PDB entry 4JLS | X-ray diffraction, 2.20 A resolution | chains A and B of the 4 polymer chains in the assembly

Chain A (and B):
Molecule: Xanthine phosphoribosyltransferase
Organism: Escherichia coli
Notes: EC 2.4.2.22; chain B of this document is another copy of the same molecule, construct and numbering; everything in this record applies to it too
Reference sequence: H0Q6L9 (H0Q6L9_ECOLI); numbering as in UniProt (aligned over 1-152)
Chain sequence (152 residues; row label = number of the first residue in the row):
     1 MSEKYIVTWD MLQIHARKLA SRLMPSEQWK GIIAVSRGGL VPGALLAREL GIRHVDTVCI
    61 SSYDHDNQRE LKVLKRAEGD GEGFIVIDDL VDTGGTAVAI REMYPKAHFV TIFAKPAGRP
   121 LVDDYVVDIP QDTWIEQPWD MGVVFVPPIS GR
Unresolved in the structure: 1-2, 62-78 (chain B: 1-2, 63-77)
Small-molecule neighbours: 3ZE ({2-[(3S,4R)-3-(2-amino-6-oxo-1,6-dihydro-9H-purin-9-yl)-4-hydroxypyrrolidin-1-yl]-2-oxoethyl}phosphonic acid): Leu-90, Val-91, Asp-92, Thr-93, Gly-94, Gly-95, Thr-96, Lys-115, Thr-133, Trp-134, Ile-135

Chain A / chain B interface:
Contacting residue pairs - 48 pairs, chain A then chain B:
  Trp-9(A) / Trp-9(B)  hydrophobic
  Trp-9(A) / Asp-10(B)
  Trp-9(A) / Gln-13(B)  hydrogen bond
  Trp-9(A) / Leu-45(B)  hydrophobic
  Asp-10(A) / Trp-9(B)
  Gln-13(A) / Trp-9(B)  hydrogen bond
  Gln-13(A) / Pro-138(B)  hydrogen bond (side chain-backbone)
  Gln-13(A) / Trp-139(B)
  Gln-13(A) / Met-141(B)  hydrogen bond (side chain-backbone)
  Arg-17(A) / Trp-139(B)
  Arg-17(A) / Met-141(B)  hydrogen bond (side chain-backbone)
  Arg-17(A) / Gly-142(B)
  Ser-36(A) / Arg-53(B)  hydrogen bond (side chain-backbone)
  Ser-36(A) / Val-55(B)
  Arg-37(A) / Ala-47(B)
  Arg-37(A) / Arg-48(B)
  Arg-37(A) / Ile-52(B)  hydrogen bond (side chain-backbone)
  Arg-37(A) / Arg-53(B)
  Leu-40(A) / Ala-44(B)  hydrophobic
  Leu-40(A) / Val-55(B)  hydrophobic
  Val-41(A) / Ala-44(B)  hydrophobic
  Ala-44(A) / Leu-40(B)  hydrophobic
  Ala-44(A) / Val-41(B)  hydrophobic
  Leu-45(A) / Trp-9(B)  hydrophobic
  Ala-47(A) / Arg-37(B)  hydrogen bond (backbone-side chain)
  Arg-48(A) / Arg-37(B)
  Arg-48(A) / Trp-139(B)
  Arg-48(A) / Asp-140(B)  salt bridge
  Gly-51(A) / Arg-37(B)
  Ile-52(A) / Arg-37(B)
  Arg-53(A) / Ser-36(B)  hydrogen bond (backbone-side chain)
  Arg-53(A) / Cys-59(B)
  Arg-53(A) / Ile-60(B)  hydrogen bond (side chain-backbone)
  Val-55(A) / Ser-36(B)
  Val-55(A) / Thr-57(B)  hydrogen bond (backbone-side chain)
  Asp-56(A) / Thr-57(B)
  Thr-57(A) / Val-55(B)  hydrogen bond (side chain-backbone)
  Thr-57(A) / Asp-56(B)
  Thr-57(A) / Thr-57(B)
  Pro-138(A) / Gln-13(B)  hydrogen bond (backbone-side chain)
  Trp-139(A) / Gln-13(B)
  Trp-139(A) / Arg-17(B)
  Trp-139(A) / Arg-48(B)  hydrogen bond (backbone-side chain)
  Asp-140(A) / Arg-48(B)  salt bridge
  Met-141(A) / Gln-13(B)  hydrogen bond (backbone-side chain)
  Met-141(A) / Arg-17(B)  hydrogen bond (backbone-side chain)
  Gly-142(A) / Arg-17(B)
  Val-143(A) / Asp-10(B)
Also at the interface, not in a pair above, chain A (26 interface residues in all): Glu-49, Cys-59
Also at the interface, not in a pair above, chain B (26 interface residues in all): Glu-49, Val-143

Summary:
Chain A and chain B each contribute 26 residues to their interface, with 16 hydrogen bonds and 2 salt bridges.
Polar pairs include Arg-48(A)/Asp-140(B), Trp-9(A)/Gln-13(B) and Gln-13(A)/Pro-138(B). Bound to chain A:
compound 3ZE.
Chain A and chain B are both Xanthine phosphoribosyltransferase (Escherichia coli); the structure, Crystal
Structure of E. coli XGPRT in complex with (3R,4S)-4-(Guanin-9-yl)-3-hydroxypyrrolidin-1-N-ylacetylphosphonic
acid, was determined by X-ray diffraction (same publication as 4JIT).
